Entry 3BIK (X-ray diffraction, 2.65 A resolution); this record covers chains A and B.

[Chain A]
Molecule: Programmed cell death 1 ligand 1
From: Homo sapiens
Notes: fragment: extracellular region
Reference sequence: Q9NZQ7 (PD1L1_HUMAN); numbering as in UniProt (aligned over 18-239)
Sequence (222 residues; row label = number of the first residue in the row):
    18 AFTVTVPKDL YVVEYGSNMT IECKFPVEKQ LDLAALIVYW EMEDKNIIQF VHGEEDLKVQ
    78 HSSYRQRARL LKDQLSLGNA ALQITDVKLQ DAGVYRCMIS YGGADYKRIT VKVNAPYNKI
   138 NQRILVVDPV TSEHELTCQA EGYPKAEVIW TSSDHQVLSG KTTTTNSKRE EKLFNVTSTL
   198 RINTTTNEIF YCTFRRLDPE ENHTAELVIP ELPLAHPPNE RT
Not modelled in the structure: 230-239
Disulfide bonds: C40-C114, C155-C209
UniProt features mapped onto this chain:
  - glycosylation (N-linked (GlcNAc...) asparagine): N35, N192, N200, N219

[Chain B]
Molecule: Programmed cell death protein 1
From: Mus musculus
Notes: fragment: extracellular domain
Reference sequence: Q02242 (PDCD1_MOUSE); residues 25-157 here = UniProt positions 25-157
Sequence (134 residues; each row starts with the number of its first residue):
    24 ALEVPNGPWR SLTFYPAWLT VSEGANATFT CSLSNWSEDL MLNWNRLSPS NQTEKQAAFS
    84 NGLSQPVQDA RFQIIQLPNR HDFHMNILDT RRNDSGIYLC GAISLHPKAK IEESPGAELV
   144 VTERILETST RYPS
Not modelled in the structure: 24-32, 149-157
Disulfide bonds: C54-C123
Construct notes: expression tag (24); engineered mutation S83 (Cys in Q02242)
UniProt features mapped onto this chain:
  - region: L70 to E77 (Interaction with CD274/PDCD1L1)
  - glycosylation (N-linked (GlcNAc...) asparagine): N49, N58, N74, N116
What the authors report for this chain:
  - conformationally variable residues (loop rearrangement): S71 to Q75, L128 to A132

[How chain A and chain B interact]
Pairs across the interface (30; chain A residue first):
  F19(A) - K78(B)  hydrogen bond (backbone-side chain)
  T20(A) - V90(B)
  D26(A) - S73(B)  hydrogen bond
  D26(A) - Q75(B)  hydrogen bond
  I54(A) - L128(B)  hydrophobic
  Y56(A) - A132(B)
  Y56(A) - I134(B)  hydrophobic
  Q66(A) - P130(B)
  Q66(A) - K131(B)
  Q66(A) - A132(B)  hydrogen bond (side chain-backbone)
  R113(A) - E136(B)  salt bridge
  M115(A) - L128(B)  hydrophobic
  M115(A) - I134(B)  hydrophobic
  S117(A) - L128(B)
  A121(A) - M64(B)  hydrophobic
  A121(A) - N66(B)
  A121(A) - K78(B)  hydrogen bond (backbone-side chain)
  D122(A) - N66(B)
  D122(A) - K78(B)
  Y123(A) - N68(B)  hydrogen bond
  Y123(A) - T76(B)  hydrogen bond (backbone-side chain)
  Y123(A) - G124(B)
  Y123(A) - E136(B)  hydrogen bond
  K124(A) - Q75(B)
  K124(A) - T76(B)  hydrogen bond (side chain-backbone)
  R125(A) - N74(B)  hydrogen bond
  R125(A) - Q75(B)  hydrogen bond (backbone-side chain)
  R125(A) - T76(B)
  R125(A) - L122(B)
  R125(A) - E136(B)  salt bridge
Interface residues without a listed pair, chain A (18 interface residues in all): A18, V23, E58, N63
Interface residues without a listed pair, chain B (22 interface residues in all): L70, E77, P89, I126, H129
Interface features reported in the paper:
  - specific contacts: M64(B)-A121(A) (hydrophobic contact), N66(B)-A121(A), N66(B)-D122(A), N68(B)-Y123(A) (hydrogen bond), S73(B)-D26(A), N74(B)-R125(A), Q75(B)-D26(A), Q75(B)-K124(A), Q75(B)-R125(A), T76(B)-Y123(A), T76(B)-K124(A), T76(B)-R125(A), K78(B)-F19(A), K78(B)-A121(A), K78(B)-D122(A), V90(B)-T20(A), L122(B)-R125(A), G124(B)-Y123(A), I126(B)-Y123(A), L128(B)-I54(A), L128(B)-M115(A), L128(B)-S117(A), P130(B)-Q66(A), K131(B)-Q66(A), A132(B)-Y56(A), A132(B)-Q66(A), I134(B)-Y56(A), I134(B)-M115(A), E136(B)-R113(A), E136(B)-Y123(A), E136(B)-R125(A)
  - interface residues, chain A: A121(A), D122(A), Y123(A), K124(A)
  - hot spots on chain B (mutagenesis) - K78A, I126A, E136A: abolished binding to PD-L1 (citing earlier work)

[In short]
Chain A and chain B form an interface of 18 and 22 residues respectively, with 11 hydrogen bonds and 2 salt
bridges. Polar contacts include R113(A)-E136(B), R125(A)-E136(B) and F19(A)-K78(B). The paper describes a
hydrophobic contact between M64(B) and A121(A); contacts between N66(B) and A121(A), N66(B) and D122(A) and
S73(B) and D26(A) among others; a hydrogen bond between N68(B) and Y123(A). From the paper: K78A, I126A and
E136A of chain B abolish binding to PD-L1; interface residues A121(A), D122(A) and Y123(A) among others.
Chain A is Programmed cell death 1 ligand 1 (Homo sapiens) and chain B is Programmed cell death protein 1 (Mus
musculus); the structure, Crystal Structure of the PD-1/PD-L1 Complex, was determined by X-ray diffraction
together with 3BIS from the same study.
